7E1T - chains C and D of the 4 polymer chains in the assembly; structure by X-ray diffraction, 2.45 A resolution.

Chain C (and D):
Name: Isoform 2 of Nuclear distribution protein nudE homolog 1
From: Homo sapiens
Notes: chain D of this document is another copy of the same molecule, construct and numbering; everything in this record applies to it too
Reference sequence: Q9NXR1 (NDE1_HUMAN), isoform Q9NXR1-1; numbering as in UniProt (aligned over 98-168)
Chain sequence (72 residues; row label = number of the first residue in the row):
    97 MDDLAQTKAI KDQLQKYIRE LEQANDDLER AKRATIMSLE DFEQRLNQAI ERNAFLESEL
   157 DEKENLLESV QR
Disordered / not traced: 97, 131-168 (chain D: 122-168)
Construct notes: initiating methionine (97)
Curated features (UniProtKB/Swiss-Prot):
  - mutagenesis: Ile106 (I106D: Loss of interaction with RAB9A. Decreased enrichment to RAB9A-associated intracellular vesicles), Lys107 (K107A: Decreased interaction with RAB9A), Tyr113 (Y113D: Loss of interaction with RAB9A), Ile114 (I114D: Loss of interaction with RAB9A. Decreased enrichment to RAB9A-associated intracellular vesicles)

How chain C and chain D interact:
Pairs across the interface - 22 pairs, chain C then chain D:
  Asp99(C) - Leu100(D)
  Leu100(C) - Asp99(D)
  Leu100(C) - Leu100(D)  hydrophobic
  Leu100(C) - Thr103(D)
  Thr103(C) - Leu100(D)
  Thr103(C) - Thr103(D)
  Thr103(C) - Lys104(D)
  Lys104(C) - Thr103(D)
  Ile106(C) - Lys107(D)
  Lys107(C) - Leu110(D)
  Leu110(C) - Lys107(D)
  Leu110(C) - Gln111(D)
  Leu110(C) - Ile114(D)  hydrophobic
  Gln111(C) - Leu110(D)
  Tyr113(C) - Ile114(D)  hydrophobic
  Tyr113(C) - Glu118(D)  hydrogen bond
  Ile114(C) - Leu110(D)  hydrophobic
  Ile114(C) - Tyr113(D)  hydrophobic
  Ile114(C) - Ile114(D)  hydrophobic
  Leu117(C) - Leu117(D)  hydrophobic
  Glu118(C) - Tyr113(D)
  Glu118(C) - Leu117(D)
Also at the interface, not in a pair above, chain D (12 interface residues in all): Ile106

Summary:
The chain C/chain D interface involves 12 residues from each chain, with 1 hydrogen bond. The hydrogen-bonded
pair is Tyr113(C)-Glu118(D). Curated annotation (UniProt) lists 4 mutagenesis sites on chain C.
Both chains are Isoform 2 of Nuclear distribution protein nudE homolog 1 (Homo sapiens). Entry 7E1T (Crystal
structure of Rab9A-GTP-Nde1) was determined by X-ray diffraction.
